PDB entry 4UWO | X-ray diffraction, 1.55 A resolution | chain B

# Chain B
Name: Metallo-beta-lactamase vim-26
From: Klebsiella pneumoniae
UniProt: E5BDC6 (E5BDC6_KLEPN); the author numbering skips numbers that UniProt does not, so the offset changes along the chain: -1 to 45 = UniProt 1-47; 47-64 = UniProt 48-65; 66-100 = UniProt 66-100; 102-107 = UniProt 101-106; 6 more segments
Sequence (266 residues; each row starts with the number of its first residue; note: 36 numbers in that range are skipped by the numbering (no residue carries them; nothing is unmodelled there); numbers below 1 keep their minus sign (Met-1 is residue -1)):
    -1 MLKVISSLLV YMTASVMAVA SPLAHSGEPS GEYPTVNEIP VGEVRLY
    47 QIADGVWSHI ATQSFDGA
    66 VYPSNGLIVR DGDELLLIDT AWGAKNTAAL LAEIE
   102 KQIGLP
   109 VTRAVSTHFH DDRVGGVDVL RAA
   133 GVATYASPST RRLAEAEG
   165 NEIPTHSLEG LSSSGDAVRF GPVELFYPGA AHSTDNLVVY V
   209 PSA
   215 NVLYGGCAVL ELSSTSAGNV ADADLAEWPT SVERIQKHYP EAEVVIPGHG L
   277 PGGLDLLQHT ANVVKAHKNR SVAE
Disordered / not traced: -1 to 29, 296-300
Modified positions: Cys221 (cysteinesulfonic acid; OCS)
Bound ions: Zn2+ site 1: His116, His118, His196; Zn2+ site 2: Asp120, Cys221, His263

# Summary
His116, His118 and His196 form the Zn2+ site 1. Asp120, Cys221 and His263 coordinate Zn2+ site 2.
Chain B is Metallo-beta-lactamase vim-26 (Klebsiella pneumoniae); the structure, Native di-zinc VIM-26. Leu224
in VIM-26 from Klebsiella pneumoniae has implications for drug binding, was determined by X-ray diffraction
together with 4UWP, 4UWR and 4UWS from the same study.
